PDB entry 7YI1 | electron microscopy, 2.80 A resolution | chains H and J of the 12 polymer chains in the assembly

Chain H:
Name: Histone H2B 1.1
Source organism: Xenopus laevis
UniProt: P02281 (H2B11_XENLA); residues 1-122 here correspond to UniProt positions 5-126 (UniProt number = residue number + 4)
Amino-acid sequence (122 residues; each row starts with the number of its first residue):
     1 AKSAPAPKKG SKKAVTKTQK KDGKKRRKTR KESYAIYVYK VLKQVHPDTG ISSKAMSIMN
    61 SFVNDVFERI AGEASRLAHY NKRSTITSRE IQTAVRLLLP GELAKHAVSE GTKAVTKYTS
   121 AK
Not modelled in the structure: 1-28, 122
Differences from the reference sequence: engineered mutation Thr29 (Ser33 in P02281)
Swiss-Prot annotation at these positions:
  - modified residue: Lys2 (N6-acetyllysine), Lys9 (N6-acetyllysine), Ser11 (Phosphoserine), Lys12 (N6-acetyllysine), Lys17 (N6-acetyllysine)
  - glycosylation: Ser109 (O-linked (GlcNAc) serine)
  - cross-link: Lys117 (Glycyl lysine isopeptide (Lys-Gly) (interchain with G-Cter in ubiquitin))

Chain J:
Molecule: Wisdom 601 DNA
Source organism: synthetic construct
Sequence (167 nucleotides; numbered -93 to 73; the number before each row is that of its first residue; numbers below 1 keep their minus sign (DG-93 is residue -93)):
   -93 GGTCGCTGTT CAATACATGC ACAGGATGTA TATATCTGAC ACGTGCCTGG AGACTAGGGA
   -33 GTAATCCCCT TGGCGGTTAA AACGCGGGGG ACAGCGCGTA CGTGCGTTTA AGCGGTGCTA
    27 GAGCTGTCTA CGACCAATTG AGCGGCCTGC AGACCGGGAT TCTCCAG
Not modelled in the structure: -93 to -78

How chain H and chain J interact:
Pairs across the interface (13; chain H residue first):
  Arg30(H) - DT-46(J)  sugar contact
  Arg30(H) - DG-45(J)  salt bridge to the phosphate
  Tyr39(H) - DA-53(J)  hydrogen bond to the phosphate
  Gly50(H) - DA-53(J)  phosphate contact
  Ile51(H) - DC-54(J)  sugar contact
  Ile51(H) - DA-53(J)  hydrogen bond to the phosphate
  Ser52(H) - DC-54(J)  phosphate contact
  Ser53(H) - DC-54(J)  hydrogen bond to the phosphate
  Arg83(H) - DA-34(J)  sugar contact
  Arg83(H) - DG-33(J)  salt bridge to the phosphate
  Ser84(H) - DA-34(J)  hydrogen bond to the phosphate
  Thr85(H) - DG-35(J)  phosphate contact
  Thr85(H) - DA-34(J)  hydrogen bond to the phosphate
Other interface residues (no listed pair), chain H (11 interface residues in all): Thr29, Lys82
Other interface residues (no listed pair), chain J (9 interface residues in all): DC-52, DC30

Summary:
11 residues of chain H face 9 of chain J across their interface; the contacts include 5 hydrogen bonds and 2
salt bridges. Polar pairs include Tyr39(H)-DA-53(J), Ile51(H)-DA-53(J) and Ser53(H)-DC-54(J).
Here chain H is Histone H2B 1.1 (Xenopus laevis) and chain J is Wisdom 601 DNA (synthetic construct). Entry
7YI1 (Cryo-EM structure of Eaf3 CHD bound to H3K36me3 nucleosome) was determined by electron microscopy,
deposited together with 7YI0, 7YI2, 7YI3, 7YI4 and 7YI5.
